6FQ8 - chains C and J of the 10 polymer chains in the assembly; structure by electron microscopy, 4.80 A resolution (low resolution: residue-level contacts below are approximate; hydrogen-bond / salt-bridge calls are withheld).

# Chain C
Molecule: Histone H2A
Source organism: Xenopus laevis
UniProtKB: Q6AZJ8 (Q6AZJ8_XENLA); residues 9-118 here correspond to UniProt positions 10-119 (UniProt number = residue number + 1)
Amino-acid sequence (110 residues; each row starts with the number of its first residue):
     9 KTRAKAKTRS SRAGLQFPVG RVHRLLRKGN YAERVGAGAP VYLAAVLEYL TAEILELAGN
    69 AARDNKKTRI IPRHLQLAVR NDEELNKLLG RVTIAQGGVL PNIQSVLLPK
Disordered / not traced: 9-12, 118

# Chain J
Molecule: 147-nt DNA strand
Source organism: synthetic construct
Sequence (147 nucleotides; numbered -73 to 73; the number before each row is that of its first residue; numbers below 1 keep their minus sign (DC-73 is residue -73)):
   -73 CTGGAGAATC CCGGTGCCGA GGCCGCTCAA TTGGTCGTAG ACAGCTCTAG CACCGCTTAA
   -13 ACGCACGTAC GCGCTGTCCC CCGCGTTTTA ACCGCCAAGG GGATTACTCC CTAGTCTCCA
    47 GGCACGTGTC AGATATATAC ATCCTGT

# Chain C / chain J interface
Pairs across the interface (12):
  Arg29(C) with DC49(J)
  Glu41(C) with DA39(J)
  Arg42(C) with DC37(J); DT38(J); DA39(J)
  Val43(C) with DT38(J); DA39(J)
  Gly44(C) with DT38(J)
  Ala45(C) with DT38(J)
  Lys75(C) with DG58(J)
  Arg77(C) with DA57(J); DG58(J)
Interface residues without a listed pair, chain C (9 interface residues in all): His31

# In short
9 residues of chain C and 6 residues of chain J are in contact.
Here chain C is Histone H2A (Xenopus laevis) and chain J is a 147-nt DNA strand (synthetic construct). Entry
6FQ8 (Class 3 : translocated nucleosome) was determined by electron microscopy, deposited together with 6FQ5
and 6FQ6.
